Entry 5D65 (X-ray diffraction, 3.10 A resolution); this record covers chains A and C of the 5 polymer chains in the assembly.

[Chain A (and C)]
Molecule: C-C motif chemokine 3
From: Homo sapiens
Notes: chain C of this document is another copy of the same molecule, construct and numbering; everything in this record applies to it too
UniProtKB: P10147 (CCL3_HUMAN); residues 1-70 here correspond to UniProt positions 23-92 (UniProt number = residue number + 22)
Chain sequence (70 residues; numbered 1 to 70; the number before each row is that of its first residue):
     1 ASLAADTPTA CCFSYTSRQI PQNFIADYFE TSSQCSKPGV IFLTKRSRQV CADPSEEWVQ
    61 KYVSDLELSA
Unresolved in the structure: 1, 70 (chain C: 1-2, 70)
Swiss-Prot annotation at these positions:
  - site (Involved in GAG binding): Arg18, Arg46, Arg48
Disulfide bonds: Cys11-Cys35, Cys12-Cys51
Small-molecule neighbours:
  - beta-D-glucopyranose (BGC), molecule 1: Tyr15, Ser36, Lys37, Pro38, Asp53, Ser55
  - beta-D-glucopyranose (BGC), molecule 2: Gln19, Glu57, Trp58, Lys61
  - beta-D-glucopyranose (BGC), molecule 3: Gln22, Ile25, Ala26, Lys45, Asp65, Leu66, Ser69
  - beta-D-glucopyranose (BGC), molecule 4: Asp53, Ser55, Glu56, Glu57
  - beta-D-glucopyranose (BGC), molecule 5: Gln60, Lys61, Ser64
From the paper describing this entry:
  - binding site for n,O6-disulfo-glucosamine: Gln22, Asn23, Lys45, Arg46, Lys61, Asp65, Leu66
  - binding site for 2-O-sulfo-alpha-L-idopyranuronic acid: Lys61

[How chain A and chain C interact]
Contacting residue pairs (17; chain A residue first):
  Ser2(A) with Gln49(C), hydrogen bond (backbone-side chain)
  Leu3(A) with Pro8(C); Thr9(C); Ala10(C)
  Ala4(A) with Pro8(C), hydrogen bond (backbone-backbone); Thr9(C); Ala10(C)
  Ala5(A) with Glu30(C)
  Asp6(A) with Glu30(C)
  Pro8(A) with Leu3(C), hydrogen bond (backbone-backbone)
  Thr9(A) with Ala4(C); Ala5(C)
  Ala10(A) with Ala4(C)
  Glu30(A) with Ala5(C)
  Ser32(A) with Ala5(C); Asp6(C)
  Ser33(A) with Asp6(C)
Also at the interface, not in a pair above, chain A (12 interface residues in all): Thr31
Also at the interface, not in a pair above, chain C (12 interface residues in all): Phe29, Thr31, Ser32

[Summary]
The chain A/chain C interface involves 12 residues from each chain, with 3 hydrogen bonds. Polar pairs include
Ser2(A)-Gln49(C), Ala4(A)-Pro8(C) and Pro8(A)-Leu3(C). Ligands of chain A: 5 copies of beta-D-glucopyranose.
The paper reports a binding site for n,O6-disulfo-glucosamine at Gln22(A), Asn23(A) and Lys45(A) among others;
a binding site for 2-O-sulfo-alpha-L-idopyranuronic acid at Lys61(A).
Both chains are C-C motif chemokine 3 (Homo sapiens). Entry 5D65 (X-ray structure of macrophage inflammatory
protein-1 alpha (CCL3) with heparin complex) was determined by X-ray diffraction (same publication as 5CMD,
5COR, 5COY and 5DNF).
